PDB entry 5T2F | X-ray diffraction, 2.66 A resolution | chain A

Chain A:
Name: DDK kinase regulatory subunit DBF4, Serine/threonine-protein kinase RAD53 chimeric protein
Source organism: Saccharomyces cerevisiae
Notes: EC 2.7.12.1; fragment: UNP P32325 residues 105-220 linked to UNP P22216 residues 22-161 via LINKER residues: VDSGASGGS
UniProtKB: chimeric construct of P32325, P22216: residues 105-220 from P32325 (DBF4_YEAST) positions 105-220 (same numbers); residues 230-370 from P22216 positions 22-162 (UniProt number = residue number - 208)
Sequence (269 residues; numbered 102 to 370; the number before each row is that of its first residue):
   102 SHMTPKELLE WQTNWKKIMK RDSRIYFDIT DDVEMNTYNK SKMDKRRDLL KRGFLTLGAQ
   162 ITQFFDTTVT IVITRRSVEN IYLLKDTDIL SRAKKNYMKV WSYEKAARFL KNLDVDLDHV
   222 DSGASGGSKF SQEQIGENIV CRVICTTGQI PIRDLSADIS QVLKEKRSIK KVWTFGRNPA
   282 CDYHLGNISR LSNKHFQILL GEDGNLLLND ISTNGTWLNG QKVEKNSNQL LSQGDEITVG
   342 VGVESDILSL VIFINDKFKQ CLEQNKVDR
Disordered / not traced: 102, 137-138, 140, 217-237, 364-370
Differences from the reference sequence: expression tag (102-104); linker (221-229)
Swiss-Prot annotation at these positions:
  - modified residue: Ser232 (Phosphoserine)
What the authors report for this chain:
  - interface residues: Glu111, Trp112
  - mutagenesis - L109A/W112D: abolished binding to FHA1 domain
  - mutagenesis - Y198A: unchanged binding to FHA1 domain

In short:
The paper reports that L109A/W112D abolish binding to FHA1 domain; interface residues Glu111 and Trp112.
Chain A is DDK kinase regulatory subunit DBF4, Serine/threonine-protein kinase RAD53 chimeric protein
(Saccharomyces cerevisiae); the structure, Structure of the FHA1 domain of Rad53 bound to the BRCT domain of
Dbf4, was determined by X-ray diffraction, deposited together with 5T2S.
